6Q4O - chains B and D of the 5 polymer chains in the assembly; structure by X-ray diffraction, 2.80 A resolution.

Chain B:
Protein: Multidrug efflux pump subunit AcrB
Source organism: Escherichia coli K-12
UniProt: P31224 (ACRB_ECOLI); numbering as in UniProt (aligned over 1-1049)
Sequence (1057 residues; numbered 1 to 1057; the number before each row is that of its first residue):
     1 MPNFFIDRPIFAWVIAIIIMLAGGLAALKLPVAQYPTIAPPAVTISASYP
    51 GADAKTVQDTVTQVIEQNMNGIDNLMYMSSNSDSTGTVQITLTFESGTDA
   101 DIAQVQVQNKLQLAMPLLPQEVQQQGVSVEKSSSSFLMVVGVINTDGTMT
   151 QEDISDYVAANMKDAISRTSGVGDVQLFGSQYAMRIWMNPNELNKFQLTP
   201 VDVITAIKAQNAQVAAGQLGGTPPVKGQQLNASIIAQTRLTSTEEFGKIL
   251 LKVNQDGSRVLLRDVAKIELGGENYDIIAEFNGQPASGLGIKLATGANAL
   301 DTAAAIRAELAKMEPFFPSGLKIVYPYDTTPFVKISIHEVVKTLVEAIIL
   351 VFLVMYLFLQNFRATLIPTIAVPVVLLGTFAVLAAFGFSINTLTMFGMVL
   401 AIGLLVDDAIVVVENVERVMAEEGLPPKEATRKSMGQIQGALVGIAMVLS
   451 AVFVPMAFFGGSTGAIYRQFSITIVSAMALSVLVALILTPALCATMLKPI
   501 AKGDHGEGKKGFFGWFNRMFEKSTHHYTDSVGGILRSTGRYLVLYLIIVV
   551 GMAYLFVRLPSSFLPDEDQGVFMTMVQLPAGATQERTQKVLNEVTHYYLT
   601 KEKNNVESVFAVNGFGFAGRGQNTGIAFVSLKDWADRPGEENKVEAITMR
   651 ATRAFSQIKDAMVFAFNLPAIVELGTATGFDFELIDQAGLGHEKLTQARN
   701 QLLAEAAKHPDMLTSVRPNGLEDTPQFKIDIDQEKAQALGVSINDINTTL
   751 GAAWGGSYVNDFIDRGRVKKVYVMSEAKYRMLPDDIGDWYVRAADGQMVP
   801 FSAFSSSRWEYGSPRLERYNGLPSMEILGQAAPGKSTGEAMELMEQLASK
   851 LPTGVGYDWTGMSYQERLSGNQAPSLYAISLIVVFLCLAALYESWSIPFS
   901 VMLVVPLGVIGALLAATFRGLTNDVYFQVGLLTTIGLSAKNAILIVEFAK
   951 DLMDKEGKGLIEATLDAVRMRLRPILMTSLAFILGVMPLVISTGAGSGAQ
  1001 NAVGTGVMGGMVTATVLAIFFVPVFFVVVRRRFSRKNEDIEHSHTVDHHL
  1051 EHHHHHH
Disordered / not traced: 1035-1057
Construct notes: engineered mutation A27 (Ile in P31224); expression tag (1050-1057)
Residues lining bound ligands:
  - (2S)-3-hydroxypropane-1,2-diyl didecanoate (DDR): V452, P455, M456, F459, Y467, M552, F556, L876, Y877, S880, L881, V884, V905, V909, Q928, L931, L932, I935
  - fusidic acid (FUA): G24, A27, L28, L300, K334, I337, H338, V341, L377
  - phosphatidylethanolamine (PTY), molecule 1: F4, R8, F11, I18
  - phosphatidylethanolamine (PTY), molecule 2: I10, W13, I17, L21
  - phosphatidylethanolamine (PTY), molecule 3: A22, L25, K29
Curated features (UniProtKB/Swiss-Prot):
  - mutagenesis: H526 (H526Y: Partially restores chloramphenicol resistance to an AcrZ G30R mutant)
Reported in the primary citation:
  - binding site for fusidic acid: I337, H338, V341
  - mutagenesis - N298A, L300A, F332A, V340A, F380A, Q1000A: decreased growth in response to DCX
  - mutagenesis - N298A, L300A, P326A, F332A, V340A, F380A, Q1000A: decreased growth in response to OXA
  - mutagenesis - N298A, V340A, F380A: decreased growth in response to PIP
  - mutagenesis - N298A, L300A, F332A, V340A, F380A, S630A: decreased growth in response to fusidic acid
  - mutagenesis - N298A (1122.3 +/- 18.2 uM), V340A (826.5 +/- 4.8 uM): decreased binding to fusidic acid
  - mutagenesis - V340A, F380A: unchanged growth in response to ERY
  - mutagenesis - N298A, L300A: unchanged growth in response to erythromycin
  - mutagenesis - L300A, F332A, Q1000A: unchanged growth in response to PIP
  - mutagenesis - L300A: unchanged growth in response to TPP+
  - mutagenesis - D301A, K334A: unchanged growth in response to all drugs tested
  - mutagenesis - M398A: increased growth in response to all substrates tested
  - mutagenesis - Y327A, Q1000A: unchanged growth in response to fusidic acid
  - mutagenesis - Y327A, S630A: decreased growth in response to carboxylated beta-lactams
  - mutagenesis - W634A: abolished expression
  - mutagenesis - N298A: decreased growth in response to TPP+
  - mutagenesis - M398A: decreased growth

Chain D:
Protein: Darpin
Source organism: synthetic construct
Notes: antibody fragment or engineered binder
Sequence (169 residues; numbered 1 to 169; the number before each row is that of its first residue):
     1 MRGSHHHHHHGSDLGKKLLEAARAGRDDEVRILMANGADVNAADVVGWTP
    51 LHLAAYWGHLEIVEVLLKNGADVNAYDTLGSTPLHLAAHFGHLEIVEVLL
   101 KNGADVNAKDDNGITPLHLAANRGHLEIVEVLLKYGADVNAQDKFGKTAF
   151 DISINNGNEDLAEILQKLN
Disordered / not traced: 1-11, 168-169

Interface between chain B and chain D:
Contacting residue pairs (31):
  D660(B) - K16(D)  salt bridge
  E722(B) - R23(D)
  D723(B) - R23(D)  hydrogen bond (backbone-side chain)
  D723(B) - W57(D)
  P725(B) - V46(D)  hydrophobic
  F727(B) - L79(D)  hydrophobic
  D732(B) - F145(D)
  E734(B) - K147(D)  salt bridge
  S802(B) - K144(D)  hydrogen bond (backbone-side chain)
  A803(B) - F145(D)
  F804(B) - F145(D)
  S805(B) - K144(D)  hydrogen bond (backbone-side chain)
  S805(B) - F145(D)
  S806(B) - N112(D)
  S807(B) - L79(D)
  S807(B) - N112(D)  hydrogen bond (backbone-side chain)
  R808(B) - L79(D)
  R808(B) - H89(D)
  R808(B) - R123(D)
  W809(B) - V46(D)  hydrophobic
  W809(B) - W48(D)
  W809(B) - D77(D)
  W809(B) - T78(D)  hydrogen bond
  W809(B) - L79(D)
  E810(B) - Y56(D)
  Y811(B) - R23(D)
  Y811(B) - D44(D)
  Y811(B) - W48(D)  hydrophobic
  Y811(B) - L53(D)
  Y811(B) - Y56(D)  hydrogen bond (backbone-side chain)
  Y811(B) - W57(D)  hydrophobic
Interface residues without a listed pair, chain B (20 interface residues in all): E693, K735, P783
Interface residues without a listed pair, chain D (19 interface residues in all): D110, I114

Overview:
20 residues of chain B face 19 of chain D across their interface, with 6 hydrogen bonds and 2 salt bridges.
Polar contacts include D660(B)-K16(D), E734(B)-K147(D) and D723(B)-R23(D). From the paper: a binding site for
fusidic acid at I337(B), H338(B) and V341(B); N298A, L300A and P326A of chain B, among others, reduce growth
in response to OXA; 13 substitutions were tested in all.
Here chain B is Multidrug efflux pump subunit AcrB (Escherichia coli K-12) and chain D is Darpin (synthetic
construct). Entry 6Q4O (Fusidic acid bound AcrB_I27A) was determined by X-ray diffraction, deposited together
with 6Q4N and 6Q4P.
